2AWO - chains A and B; structure by X-ray diffraction, 2.80 A resolution.

# Chain A (and B)
Molecule: Maltose/maltodextrin import ATP-binding protein malK
From: Escherichia coli
Notes: EC 3.6.3.19; chain B of this document is another copy of the same molecule, construct and numbering; everything in this record applies to it too
UniProtKB: P68187 (MALK_ECOLI); residue numbers follow UniProt; this construct covers 1-371
Chain sequence (381 residues; each row starts with the number of its first residue):
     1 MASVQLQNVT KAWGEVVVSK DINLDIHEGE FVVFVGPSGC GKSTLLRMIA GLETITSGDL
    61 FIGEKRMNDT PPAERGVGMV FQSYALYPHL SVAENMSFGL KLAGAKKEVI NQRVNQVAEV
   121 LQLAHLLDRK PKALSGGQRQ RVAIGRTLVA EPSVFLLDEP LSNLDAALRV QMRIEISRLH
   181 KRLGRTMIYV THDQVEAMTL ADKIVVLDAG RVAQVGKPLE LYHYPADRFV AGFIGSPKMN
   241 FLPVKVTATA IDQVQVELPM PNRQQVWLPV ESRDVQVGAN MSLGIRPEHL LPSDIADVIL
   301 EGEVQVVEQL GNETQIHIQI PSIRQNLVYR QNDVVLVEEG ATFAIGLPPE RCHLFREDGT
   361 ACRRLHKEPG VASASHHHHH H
Unresolved in the structure: 1, 374-381 (chain B: 1, 376-381)
Sequence notes: cloning artifact (372-381)
Bound ions: Mg2+: Ser43 (together with ADP)
Small-molecule neighbours: ADP (adenosine-5'-diphosphate): Trp13, Val18, Pro37, Ser38, Gly39, Cys40, Gly41, Lys42, Ser43, Thr44
Curated features (UniProtKB/Swiss-Prot):
  - binding site (ATP): Gly36 to Ser43
  - mutagenesis: Ala85 (A85M: Suppressor of EAA loop mutations in MalFG), Lys106 (K106C: Suppressor of EAA loop mutations in MalFG), Val114 (V114C: Suppressor of EAA loop mutations in MalFG), Val117 (V117M: Suppressor of EAA loop mutations in MalFG), Glu119 (E119K: Resistant to inhibitory effects of alpha-methylglucoside but retains transport capacity), Ala124 (A124T: Resistant to inhibitory effects of alpha-methylglucoside but retains transport capacity), Gly137 (G137A: Loss of maltose transport. Has greater ability to decrease mal gene expression than wild-type MalK), Asp158 (D158N: Loss of maltose transport but retains ability to repress mal genes), Arg228 (R228C: Resistant to inhibitory effects of alpha-methylglucoside but retains transport capacity), Phe241 (F241I: Resistant to inhibitory effects of alpha-methylglucoside but retains transport capacity), Trp267 (W267G: Normal maltose transport but constitutive mal gene expression), Gly278 (G278P: Resistant to inhibitory effects of alpha-methylglucoside but retains transport capacity), 8 further mutagenesis entries in UniProt
From the paper describing this entry:
  - catalytic residues: Glu159 (proposed by the authors, not directly observed)

# Interface between chain A and chain B
Contacting residue pairs (44; chain A residue first):
  Pro37(A) - Asp165(B)
  Ser38(A) - Asp165(B)  hydrogen bond (backbone-side chain)
  Leu164(A) - His192(B)
  Asp165(A) - Pro37(B)
  Asp165(A) - Ser38(B)  hydrogen bond (side chain-backbone)
  Asp165(A) - His192(B)  salt bridge
  Ala166(A) - His192(B)  hydrogen bond (backbone-side chain)
  Ala166(A) - Asp193(B)
  Arg169(A) - Arg169(B)
  Arg169(A) - His192(B)
  Ile174(A) - Glu308(B)
  Ile174(A) - His317(B)
  Arg178(A) - Asn326(B)
  Lys181(A) - Glu339(B)  salt bridge
  His192(A) - Leu164(B)
  His192(A) - Asp165(B)  salt bridge
  His192(A) - Ala166(B)
  His192(A) - Arg169(B)
  Asp193(A) - Ala166(B)
  Thr199(A) - Glu308(B)
  Leu219(A) - Gln309(B)
  Leu219(A) - Gly311(B)
  Tyr222(A) - Gly311(B)
  Tyr222(A) - Asn312(B)
  Glu288(A) - Asn312(B)
  Glu308(A) - Ile174(B)
  Glu308(A) - Thr199(B)
  Gln309(A) - Met198(B)
  Gln309(A) - Leu219(B)
  Leu310(A) - Thr199(B)
  Gly311(A) - Leu219(B)
  Gly311(A) - Tyr222(B)  hydrogen bond (backbone-side chain)
  Asn312(A) - Tyr222(B)  hydrogen bond (backbone-side chain)
  Asn312(A) - Glu288(B)
  Asn312(A) - Arg330(B)
  His317(A) - Ile174(B)
  Arg330(A) - Asn312(B)
  Asp333(A) - Arg351(B)  salt bridge
  Val334(A) - His223(B)
  Val334(A) - Pro369(B)
  Leu336(A) - Gly370(B)
  Glu339(A) - Lys181(B)
  Arg351(A) - Asp333(B)  salt bridge
  Pro369(A) - Val334(B)  hydrophobic
Other interface residues (no listed pair), chain A (37 interface residues in all): Gln171, Met198, His223, Lys238, Gln305, Val306, Asn326, Asn332, Gly370
Other interface residues (no listed pair), chain B (38 interface residues in all): Gln171, Arg178, Lys238, His289, Gln305, Val306, Leu310, Asn332, Leu336

# Summary
Chain A and chain B form an interface of 37 and 38 residues respectively, with 5 hydrogen bonds and 5 salt
bridges. Polar contacts include Asp165(A)-His192(B), Lys181(A)-Glu339(B) and Asp333(A)-Arg351(B). Ligands of
chain A: ADP. UniProt lists 8 ATP-binding residues and 20 mutagenesis sites on chain A. The paper reports the
catalytic residue Glu159(A).
Both chains are Maltose/maltodextrin import ATP-binding protein malK (Escherichia coli). Entry 2AWO (Crystal
structure of the ADP-Mg-bound E. Coli MALK (Crystallized with ADP-Mg)) was determined by X-ray diffraction
together with 2AWN from the same study.
